5TYW - chains A and P of the 4 polymer chains in the assembly; structure by X-ray diffraction, 1.88 A resolution.

# Chain A
Protein: DNA-directed DNA/RNA polymerase mu
Organism: Homo sapiens
Notes: EC 2.7.7.7
UniProtKB: Q9NP87 (DPOLM_HUMAN); residue numbers follow UniProt; this construct covers 132-397, 410-494
Amino-acid sequence (356 residues; row label = number of the first residue in the row; note: 12 numbers in that range are skipped by the numbering (no residue carries them; nothing is unmodelled there)):
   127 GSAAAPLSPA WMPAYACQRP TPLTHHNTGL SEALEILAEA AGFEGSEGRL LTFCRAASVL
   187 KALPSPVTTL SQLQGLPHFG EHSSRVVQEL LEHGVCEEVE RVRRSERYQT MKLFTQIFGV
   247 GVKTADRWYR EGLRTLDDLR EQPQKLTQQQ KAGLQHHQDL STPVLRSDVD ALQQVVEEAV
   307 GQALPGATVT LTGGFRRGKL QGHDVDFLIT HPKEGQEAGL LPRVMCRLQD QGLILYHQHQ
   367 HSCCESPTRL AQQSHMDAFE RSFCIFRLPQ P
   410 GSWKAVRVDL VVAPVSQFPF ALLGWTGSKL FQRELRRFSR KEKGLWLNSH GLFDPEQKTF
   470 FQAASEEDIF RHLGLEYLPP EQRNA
Not modelled in the structure: 127-136, 365-383
Differences from the reference sequence: expression tag (127-131); conflict Gly410 (Pro in Q9NP87)
Ion coordination: Mn2+ site 1 near His219 (its only coordinating residue here); Na+: Thr241, Ile243, Val246 (shared with DT3(P) of chain P); Mn2+ site 2: Asp330, Asp332, Asp418 (together with dTTP) (shared with DA4(P), DT5(P) of chain P); Mn2+ site 3: Asp330, Asp332 (together with dTTP, pyrophosphate) (shared with DT5(P) of chain P); Mn2+ site 4 near Glu386 (its only coordinating residue here)
Ligand contacts: pyrophosphate / dTTP: Gly319, Gly320, Arg323, Lys325, Gly328, His329, Asp330, Asp332, Asp418, Gly433, Trp434, Thr435, Gly436, Ser437, Lys438, Gln441
UniProt features mapped onto this chain:
  - region: Arg323 to Asp332 (Involved in ssDNA binding)
  - binding site (Mg(2+)): Asp330, Asp332, Asp418
  - site: Gly433 (Responsible for the low discrimination between dNTP and rNTP)
Reported in the primary citation:
  - conformationally variable residues (side-chain flip): His329

# Chain P
Molecule: 5-nt DNA strand
Sequence (5 nucleotides; each row starts with the number of its first residue):
     1 CGTAT
Ion coordination: Na+: DT3 (shared with Thr241(A), Ile243(A), Val246(A) of chain A); Mn2+ site 1: DA4, DT5 (together with dTTP) (shared with Asp330(A), Asp332(A), Asp418(A) of chain A); Mn2+ site 2: DT5 (together with dTTP, pyrophosphate) (shared with Asp330(A), Asp332(A) of chain A)

# Chain A / chain P interface
Residue-residue contacts - 31 pairs, chain A then chain P:
  Ile243(A) - DT3(P)  phosphate contact
  Phe244(A) - DT3(P)  phosphate contact
  Gly245(A) - DG2(P)  phosphate contact
  Gly245(A) - DT3(P)  hydrogen bond to the phosphate
  Val246(A) - DG2(P)  hydrogen bond to the phosphate
  Val246(A) - DT3(P)  hydrogen bond to the phosphate
  Gly247(A) - DG2(P)  hydrogen bond to the phosphate
  Gly247(A) - DT3(P)  phosphate contact
  Lys249(A) - DC1(P)  phosphate contact
  Lys249(A) - DG2(P)  phosphate contact
  Thr250(A) - DC1(P)  hydrogen bond to the phosphate
  Thr250(A) - DG2(P)  hydrogen bond to the phosphate
  Gln275(A) - DG2(P)  sugar contact
  Arg323(A) - DT5(P)  hydrogen bond to the phosphate
  His329(A) - DA4(P)  salt bridge to the phosphate
  Asp330(A) - DT5(P)  phosphate contact
  Asp332(A) - DA4(P)  phosphate contact
  Asp332(A) - DT5(P)  phosphate contact
  Phe389(A) - DT3(P)  sugar contact
  Phe389(A) - DA4(P)  sugar contact
  Arg416(A) - DT3(P)  phosphate contact
  Arg416(A) - DA4(P)  salt bridge to the phosphate
  Asp418(A) - DA4(P)  sugar contact
  Asp418(A) - DT5(P)  phosphate contact
  Gly433(A) - DT5(P)  sugar contact
  Trp434(A) - DA4(P)  phosphate contact
  Trp434(A) - DT5(P)  sugar contact
  Thr435(A) - DT5(P)  phosphate contact
  Gly436(A) - DT5(P)  hydrogen bond to the phosphate
  Ser437(A) - DT5(P)  sugar contact
  Lys438(A) - DT5(P)  base contact
Interface residues without a listed pair, chain A (25 interface residues in all): Val248, Gly319, Arg387, Gln441

# Summary
25 residues of chain A and 5 residues of chain P are in contact, with 8 hydrogen bonds and 2 salt bridges.
Among the polar pairs are Gly245(A)-DT3(P), Val246(A)-DG2(P) and Val246(A)-DT3(P). Chain A binds pyrophosphate
/ dTTP. From UniProt: 3 Mg2+-binding residues on chain A. The paper reports conformational variability at
His329(A).
Here chain A is DNA-directed DNA/RNA polymerase mu (Homo sapiens) and chain P is a 5-nt DNA strand. Entry 5TYW
(DNA Polymerase Mu Reactant Complex, Mn2+ (10 min)) was determined by X-ray diffraction (same publication as
5TXX, 5TXZ, 5TYB, 5TYC, 5TYD, 5TYE and 7 further entries).
